PDB entry 8FPG | electron microscopy, 2.32 A resolution | chains C and G of the 8 polymer chains in the assembly

[Chain C]
Molecule: Glutamate receptor 2
Organism: Rattus norvegicus
Notes: engineered mutation(s): FLAG epitope tag (DYKDDDDK) insertion
UniProtKB: P19491 (GRIA2_RAT), isoform P19491-2; the construct has insertions or renumbered stretches relative to UniProt, so the offset changes along the chain: -20 to 847 = UniProt 1-868; 854-868 = UniProt 869-883
Amino-acid sequence (889 residues; row label = number of the first residue in the row; numbers below 1 keep their minus sign (Met-20 is residue -20)):
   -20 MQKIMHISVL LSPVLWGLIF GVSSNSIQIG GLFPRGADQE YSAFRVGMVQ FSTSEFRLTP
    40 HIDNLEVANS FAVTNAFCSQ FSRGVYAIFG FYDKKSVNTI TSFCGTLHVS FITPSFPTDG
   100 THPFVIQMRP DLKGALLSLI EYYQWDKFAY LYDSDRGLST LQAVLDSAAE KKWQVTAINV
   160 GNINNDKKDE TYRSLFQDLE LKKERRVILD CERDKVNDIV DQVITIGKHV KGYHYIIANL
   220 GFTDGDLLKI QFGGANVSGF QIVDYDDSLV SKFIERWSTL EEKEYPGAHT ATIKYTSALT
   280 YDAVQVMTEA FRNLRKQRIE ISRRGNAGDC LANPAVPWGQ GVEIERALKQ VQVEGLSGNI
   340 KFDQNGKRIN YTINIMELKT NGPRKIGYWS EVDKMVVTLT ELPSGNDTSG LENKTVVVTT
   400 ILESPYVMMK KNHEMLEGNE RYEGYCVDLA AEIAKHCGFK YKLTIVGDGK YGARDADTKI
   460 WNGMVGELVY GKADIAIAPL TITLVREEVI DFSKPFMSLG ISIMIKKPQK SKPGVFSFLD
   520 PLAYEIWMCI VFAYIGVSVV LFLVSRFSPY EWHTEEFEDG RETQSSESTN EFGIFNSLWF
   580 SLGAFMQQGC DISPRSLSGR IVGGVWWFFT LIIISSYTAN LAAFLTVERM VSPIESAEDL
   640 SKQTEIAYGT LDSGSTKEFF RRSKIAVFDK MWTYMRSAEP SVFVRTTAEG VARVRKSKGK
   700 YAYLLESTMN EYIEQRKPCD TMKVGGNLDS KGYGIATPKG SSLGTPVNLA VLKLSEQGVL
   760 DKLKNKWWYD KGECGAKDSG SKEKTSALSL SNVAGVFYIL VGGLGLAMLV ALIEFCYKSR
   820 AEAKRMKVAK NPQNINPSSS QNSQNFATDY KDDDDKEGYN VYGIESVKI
Disordered / not traced: -20 to 510, 552-566, 632-783, 826-868
Sequence notes: insertion (848-853); conflict Asp854 (Tyr869 in P19491)
Swiss-Prot annotation at these positions:
  - region: Ala846, Thr847, Lys855 to Gly862 (Required for interaction with IQSEC1)
  - binding site (L-glutamate): Pro478, Thr480, Arg485, Ser654, Thr655, Glu705
  - site: Arg453 (Interaction with the cone snail toxin Con-ikot-ikot), Ile633 (Crucial to convey clamshell closure to channel opening), Arg660 (Interaction with the cone snail toxin Con-ikot-ikot), Lys752 (Interaction with the cone snail toxin Con-ikot-ikot)
  - modified residue: Ser662 (Phosphoserine), Ser696 (Phosphoserine), Ser839 (Phosphoserine), Ser842 (Phosphoserine), Tyr861 (Phosphotyrosine), Ser865 (Phosphoserine)
  - lipidation (S-palmitoyl cysteine): Cys589, Cys815
  - glycosylation (N-linked (GlcNAc...) asparagine): Asn235, Asn349, Asn385, Asn392

[Chain G]
Molecule: Voltage-dependent calcium channel gamma-2 subunit
Organism: Mus musculus
UniProtKB: O88602 (CCG2_MOUSE); residue numbers follow UniProt; this construct covers 1-323
Amino-acid sequence (336 residues; each row starts with the number of its first residue):
     1 MGLFDRGVQM LLTTVGAFAA FSLMTIAVGT DYWLYSRGVC KTKSVSENET SEENEEVMTH
    61 SGLWRTCCLE GNFKGLCKQI DHFPEDADYE ADTAEYFLRA VRASSIFPIL SVILLFMGGL
   121 CIAASEFYKT RHNIILSAGI FFVSAGLSNI IGIIVYISAN AGDPSKSDSK KNSYSYGWSF
   181 YFGALSFIIA EMVGVLAVHM FIDRHKQLRA TARATDYLQA SAITRIPSYR YRYQRRSRSS
   241 SRSTEPSHSR DASPVGVKGF NTLPSTEISM YTLSRDPLKA ATTPTATYNS DRDNSFLQVH
   301 NCIQKDSKDS LHANTANRRT TPVGGRGGTE TSQAPA
Disordered / not traced: 1-2, 42-54, 163-172, 215-336
Disulfide bonds: Cys40-Cys68, Cys67-Cys77
Sequence notes: engineered mutation Glu52 (Lys in O88602), Glu53 (Lys in O88602); expression tag (324-336)
Swiss-Prot annotation at these positions:
  - modified residue: Ser253 (Phosphoserine), Tyr271 (Phosphotyrosine), Thr321 (Phosphothreonine)
  - glycosylation: Asn48 (N-linked (GlcNAc...) asparagine)
  - mutagenesis: Thr321 (T321A: Abolishes phosphorylation; T321D/E: No interaction with DLG1 and DLG4), Val323 (V323A: No interaction with DLG1 and DLG4)

[Chain C / chain G interface]
Residue-residue contacts (28; chain C residue first):
  Tyr523(C) - Tyr181(G)  hydrogen bond
  Glu524(C) - Ile157(G)
  Glu524(C) - Tyr174(G)  hydrogen bond
  Glu524(C) - Tyr176(G)  hydrogen bond
  Met527(C) - Phe180(G)  hydrophobic
  Phe531(C) - Ile150(G)
  Phe531(C) - Ala184(G)  hydrophobic
  Phe531(C) - Phe187(G)
  Ala532(C) - Ile150(G)
  Val538(C) - Val143(G)  hydrophobic
  Val538(C) - Glu191(G)
  Val538(C) - Val195(G)  hydrophobic
  Val539(C) - Val143(G)  hydrophobic
  Phe541(C) - Val195(G)
  Phe541(C) - Val198(G)  hydrophobic
  Phe541(C) - His199(G)
  Leu542(C) - Ile140(G)  hydrophobic
  Leu542(C) - Val198(G)  hydrophobic
  Arg545(C) - Ile202(G)
  Phe546(C) - Leu136(G)  hydrophobic
  Phe546(C) - Val198(G)  hydrophobic
  Phe546(C) - Phe201(G)
  Pro548(C) - Phe201(G)
  Pro548(C) - His205(G)
  Pro548(C) - Arg209(G)
  Trp551(C) - Ile202(G)  hydrophobic
  Trp551(C) - Lys206(G)
  Trp551(C) - Arg209(G)
Other interface residues (no listed pair), chain C (17 interface residues in all): Cys528, Ile534, Gly535, Ile573
Other interface residues (no listed pair), chain G (24 interface residues in all): Leu147, Ile153, Ile154, Ile188

[In short]
The interface between chain C and chain G involves 17 residues on one side and 24 on the other, with 3
hydrogen bonds. Among the polar pairs are Tyr523(C)-Tyr181(G), Glu524(C)-Tyr174(G) and Glu524(C)-Tyr176(G).
Here chain C is Glutamate receptor 2 (Rattus norvegicus) and chain G is Voltage-dependent calcium channel
gamma-2 subunit (Mus musculus). Entry 8FPG (GluA2 flip Q isoform of AMPA receptor in complex with
gain-of-function TARP gamma-2, with 10mM CaCl2 ...) was determined by electron microscopy (same publication as
8FP4, 8FP9, 8FPS, 8FQ1, 8FQ5, 8FQB and 8FQF).
